5D65 - chains B and D of the 5 polymer chains in the assembly; structure by X-ray diffraction, 3.10 A resolution.

Chain B (and D):
Protein: C-C motif chemokine 3
Organism: Homo sapiens
Notes: chain D of this document is another copy of the same molecule, construct and numbering; everything in this record applies to it too
Reference sequence: P10147 (CCL3_HUMAN); residues 1-70 here correspond to UniProt positions 23-92 (UniProt number = residue number + 22)
Chain sequence (70 residues; numbered 1 to 70; the number before each row is that of its first residue):
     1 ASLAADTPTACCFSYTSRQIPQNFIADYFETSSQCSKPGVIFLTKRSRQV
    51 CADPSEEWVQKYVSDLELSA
Unresolved in the structure: 1-2, 70
Disulfides: Cys11-Cys35, Cys12-Cys51
Ligand contacts:
  - beta-D-glucopyranose (BGC), molecule 1: Thr7, Thr9, Ser32, Gln34
  - beta-D-glucopyranose (BGC), molecule 2: Glu30, Val40, Pro54, Gln60, Val63
  - alpha-D-glucopyranose (GLC): Glu30, Ser33, Cys35, Ser36, Lys37, Pro38
Swiss-Prot annotation at these positions:
  - site (Involved in GAG binding): Arg18, Arg46, Arg48
Reported in the primary citation:
  - binding site for n,O6-disulfo-glucosamine: Gln22, Asn23, Lys45, Arg46, Lys61, Asp65, Leu66
  - binding site for 2-O-sulfo-alpha-L-idopyranuronic acid: Lys61

Interface between chain B and chain D:
Pairs across the interface - 16 pairs, chain B then chain D:
  Leu3(B) with Phe29(D); Gln49(D)
  Ala5(B) with Glu30(D); Thr31(D); Ser32(D)
  Asp6(B) with Ser32(D), hydrogen bond; Ser33(D), hydrogen bond
  Ala10(B) with Leu3(D), hydrophobic
  Phe29(B) with Leu3(D), hydrophobic
  Glu30(B) with Ala5(D)
  Thr31(B) with Ala5(D)
  Ser32(B) with Ala5(D); Asp6(D), hydrogen bond
  Ser33(B) with Asp6(D), hydrogen bond
  Ile41(B) with Leu3(D), hydrophobic
  Gln49(B) with Leu3(D)
Other interface residues (no listed pair), chain D (11 interface residues in all): Ala10, Ile41

Overview:
Chain B and chain D each contribute 11 residues to their interface, with 4 hydrogen bonds. Among the polar
pairs are Asp6(B)-Ser32(D) and Asp6(B)-Ser33(D). Ligands of chain B: beta-D-glucopyranose and
alpha-D-glucopyranose. From the paper: a binding site for n,O6-disulfo-glucosamine at Gln22(B), Asn23(B) and
Lys45(B) among others; a binding site for 2-O-sulfo-alpha-L-idopyranuronic acid at Lys61(B).
Both chains are C-C motif chemokine 3 (Homo sapiens). Entry 5D65 (X-ray structure of macrophage inflammatory
protein-1 alpha (CCL3) with heparin complex) was determined by X-ray diffraction, deposited together with
5CMD, 5COR, 5COY and 5DNF.
